Entry 6USO (X-ray diffraction, 2.54 A resolution); this record covers chains A and F of the 3 polymer chains in the assembly.

Chain A:
Molecule: Telomerase reverse transcriptase
Organism: Tribolium castaneum
Notes: EC 2.7.7.49
Reference sequence: Q0QHL8 (Q0QHL8_TRICA); numbering as in UniProt (aligned over 1-596)
Chain sequence (597 residues; row label = number of the first residue in the row; numbering starts at 0):
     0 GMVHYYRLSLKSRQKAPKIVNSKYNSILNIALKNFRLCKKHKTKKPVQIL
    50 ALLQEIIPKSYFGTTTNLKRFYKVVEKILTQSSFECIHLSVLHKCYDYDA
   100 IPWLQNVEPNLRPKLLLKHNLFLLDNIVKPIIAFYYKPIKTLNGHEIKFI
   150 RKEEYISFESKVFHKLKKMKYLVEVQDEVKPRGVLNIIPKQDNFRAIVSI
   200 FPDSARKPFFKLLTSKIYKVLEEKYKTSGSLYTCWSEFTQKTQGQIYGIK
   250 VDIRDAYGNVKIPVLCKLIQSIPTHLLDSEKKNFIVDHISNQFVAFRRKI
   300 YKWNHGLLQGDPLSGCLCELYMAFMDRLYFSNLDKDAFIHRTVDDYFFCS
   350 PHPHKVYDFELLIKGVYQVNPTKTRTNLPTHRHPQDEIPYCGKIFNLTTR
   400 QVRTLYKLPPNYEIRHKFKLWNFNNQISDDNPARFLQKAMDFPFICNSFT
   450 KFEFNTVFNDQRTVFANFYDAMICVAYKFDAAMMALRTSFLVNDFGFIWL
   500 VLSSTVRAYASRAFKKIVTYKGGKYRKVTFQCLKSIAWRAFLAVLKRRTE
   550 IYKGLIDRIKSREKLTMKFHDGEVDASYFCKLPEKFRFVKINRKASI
Disordered / not traced: 0
Differences from the reference sequence: expression tag (0)
Bound ions: Mg2+ near Asp251 (its only coordinating residue here)
From the paper describing this entry:
  - binding site for the 16-nt DNA/RNA hybrid strand (chain F): Arg194, Ile196, Val197, Ser198, Gly309
  - binding site for the 15-nt DNA strand: Thr341, Val342
  - catalytic residues: Asp251, Asp343, Asp344
  - mutagenesis - R194A (28-fold), Q308A (60 fold): decreased catalytic activity on dGTP
  - mutagenesis - R194A (5 fold), Q308A (2 fold): decreased binding to dGTP
  - mutagenesis - Y256A (1,490-fold): increased catalytic activity on rGTP
  - mutagenesis - Y256A (12-fold): increased binding to rGTP
  - mutagenesis - Y256A (6.6 s-1): increased catalytic activity on dGTP
  - specificity-determining residues: Tyr256

Chain F:
Molecule: 16-nt DNA/RNA hybrid strand
Sequence (16 nucleotides; numbered 1 to 16; the number before each row is that of its first residue):
     1 CUGACCUGACCTGACC
Bound ions: Mg2+ site 1 near C5 (its only coordinating residue here); Mg2+ site 2: C6, U7

Interface between chain A and chain F:
Contacting residue pairs - 20 pairs, chain A then chain F:
  Leu141(A) - C1(F)  base contact
  Arg194(A) - C1(F)  hydrogen bond to the base
  Ile196(A) - C1(F)  sugar contact
  Val197(A) - C1(F)  sugar contact
  Lys210(A) - G3(F)  salt bridge to the phosphate
  Tyr217(A) - G3(F)  hydrogen bond to the sugar
  Tyr217(A) - A4(F)  sugar contact
  Gly309(A) - C1(F)  base contact
  Gly309(A) - U2(F)  sugar contact
  Asp310(A) - U2(F)  hydrogen bond to the sugar
  Pro311(A) - U2(F)  sugar contact
  Pro311(A) - G3(F)  sugar contact
  Phe441(A) - U7(F)  sugar contact
  Pro442(A) - U7(F)  base contact
  Pro442(A) - G8(F)  sugar contact
  Cys445(A) - C6(F)  hydrogen bond to the base
  Cys445(A) - U7(F)  hydrogen bond to the sugar
  Asn446(A) - C6(F)  sugar contact
  Arg511(A) - U7(F)  hydrogen bond to the phosphate
  Arg511(A) - G8(F)  salt bridge to the phosphate
Interface residues without a listed pair, chain A (17 interface residues in all): Ser198, Thr213, Cys315

Overview:
17 residues of chain A face 7 of chain F across their interface; the contacts include 6 hydrogen bonds and 2
salt bridges. Polar pairs include Arg194(A)-C1(F), Cys445(A)-C6(F) and Tyr217(A)-G3(F). The paper reports
catalytic residues Asp251(A), Asp343(A) and Asp344(A); R194A and Q308A of chain A reduce catalytic activity on
dGTP.
Here chain A is Telomerase reverse transcriptase (Tribolium castaneum) and chain F is a 16-nt DNA/RNA hybrid
strand. Entry 6USO (Telomerase Reverse Transcriptase prenucleotide binary complex, TERT:DNA) was determined by
X-ray diffraction, deposited together with 6USP, 6USQ and 6USR.
